Entry 7R8Z (X-ray diffraction, 2.30 A resolution); this record covers chain A.

Chain A:
Protein: Phosphomethylpyrimidine Kinase
From: synthetic construct
Notes: EC 2.7.4.7
Chain sequence (287 residues; numbered -20 to 266; the number before each row is that of its first residue; numbers below 1 keep their minus sign (Met-20 is residue -20)):
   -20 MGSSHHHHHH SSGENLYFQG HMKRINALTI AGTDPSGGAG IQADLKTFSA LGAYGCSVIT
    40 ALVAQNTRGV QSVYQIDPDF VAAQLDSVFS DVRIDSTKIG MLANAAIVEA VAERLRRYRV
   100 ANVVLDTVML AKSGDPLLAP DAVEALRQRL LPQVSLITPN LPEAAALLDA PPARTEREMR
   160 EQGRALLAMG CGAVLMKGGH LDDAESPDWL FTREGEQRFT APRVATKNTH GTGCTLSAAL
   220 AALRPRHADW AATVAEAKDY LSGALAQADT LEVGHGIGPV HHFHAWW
Not modelled in the structure: -20 to 0, 45-47, 112-115, 201-213, 243-266
Modified positions: Cys35 (S-hydroxycysteine; CSO); Cys170 (S-hydroxycysteine; CSO)
Ligand contacts:
  - d(-)-tartaric acid (TAR), molecule 1: Arg98, Leu130, Pro131, Gln132, Val133, Ser134, Gly169, Cys170, Gly171
  - d(-)-tartaric acid (TAR), molecule 2: Ser134, Gly171, Ala172, Arg223, Trp229

Overview:
Bound to chain A: d(-)-tartaric acid.
Chain A is Phosphomethylpyrimidine Kinase (synthetic construct); the structure, Ancestral protein AncEn of
Phosphomethylpyrimidine kinases family, was determined by X-ray diffraction together with 7R8Y from the same
study.
